PDB entry 7XTD | electron microscopy, 3.90 A resolution | chains B and T of the 35 polymer chains in the assembly

== Chain B ==
Molecule: DNA-directed RNA polymerase subunit beta
Source organism: Komagataella phaffii
Notes: EC 2.7.7.6
UniProt: C4QZQ7 (C4QZQ7_KOMPG); residue numbers follow UniProt; this construct covers 1-1227
Sequence (1227 residues; row label = number of the first residue in the row):
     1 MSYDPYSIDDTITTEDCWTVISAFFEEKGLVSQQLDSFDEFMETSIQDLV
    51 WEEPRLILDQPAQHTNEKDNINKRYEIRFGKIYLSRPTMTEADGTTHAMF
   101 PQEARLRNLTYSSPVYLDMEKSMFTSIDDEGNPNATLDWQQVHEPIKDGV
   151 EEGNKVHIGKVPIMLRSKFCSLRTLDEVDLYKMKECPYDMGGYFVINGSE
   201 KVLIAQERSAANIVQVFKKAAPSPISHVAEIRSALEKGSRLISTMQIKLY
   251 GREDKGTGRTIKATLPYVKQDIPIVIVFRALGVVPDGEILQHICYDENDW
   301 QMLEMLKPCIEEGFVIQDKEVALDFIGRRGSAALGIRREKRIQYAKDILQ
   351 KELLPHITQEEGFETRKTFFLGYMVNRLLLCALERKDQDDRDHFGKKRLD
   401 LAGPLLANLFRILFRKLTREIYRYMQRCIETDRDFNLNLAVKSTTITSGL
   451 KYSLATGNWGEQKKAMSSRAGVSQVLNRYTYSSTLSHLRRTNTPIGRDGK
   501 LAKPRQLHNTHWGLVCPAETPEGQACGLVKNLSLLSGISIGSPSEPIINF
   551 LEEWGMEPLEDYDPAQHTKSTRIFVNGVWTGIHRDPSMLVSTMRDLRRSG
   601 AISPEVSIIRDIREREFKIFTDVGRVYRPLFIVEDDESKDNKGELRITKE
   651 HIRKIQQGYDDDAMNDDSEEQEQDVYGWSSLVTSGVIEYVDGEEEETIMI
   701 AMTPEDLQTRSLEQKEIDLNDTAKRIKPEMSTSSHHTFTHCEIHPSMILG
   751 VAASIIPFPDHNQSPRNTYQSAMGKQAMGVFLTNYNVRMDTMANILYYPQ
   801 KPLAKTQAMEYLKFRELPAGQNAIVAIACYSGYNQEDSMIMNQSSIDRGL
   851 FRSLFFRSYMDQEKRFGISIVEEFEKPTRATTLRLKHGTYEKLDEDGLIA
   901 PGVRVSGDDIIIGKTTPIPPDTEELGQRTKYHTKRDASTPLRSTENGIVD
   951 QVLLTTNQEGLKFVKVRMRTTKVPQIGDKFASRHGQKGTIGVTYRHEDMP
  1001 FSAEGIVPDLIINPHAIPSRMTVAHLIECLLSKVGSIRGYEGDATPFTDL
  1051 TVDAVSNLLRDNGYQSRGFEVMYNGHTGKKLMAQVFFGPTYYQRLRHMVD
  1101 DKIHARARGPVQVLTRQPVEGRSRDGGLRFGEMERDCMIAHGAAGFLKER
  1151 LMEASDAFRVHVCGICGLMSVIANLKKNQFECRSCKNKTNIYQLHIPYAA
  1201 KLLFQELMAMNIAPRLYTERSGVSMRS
Disordered / not traced: 1-8, 65-68, 129-152, 663-674, 710-719, 1223-1227
Metal / ion sites: Zn2+: Cys1163, Cys1166, Cys1182, Cys1185

== Chain T ==
Molecule: 198-nt DNA strand
Sequence (198 nucleotides; numbered -72 to 125; the number before each row is that of its first residue; numbers below 1 keep their minus sign (DA-72 is residue -72)):
   -72 ATCAGAATCCCGGTGCCGAGGCCGCTCAATTGGTCGTAGACAGCTCTAGC
   -22 ACCGCTTAAACGCACGTACGCGCTGTCCCCCGCGTTTTAACCGCCAAGGG
    28 GATTACACCCAAGACACCAGGCACGAGACAGAAAAAAACAACGAAAACGG
    78 CCACCACCCAAACACACCAAACACAAGAGCTAATTGACTGACGTAAGC
Disordered / not traced: -72 to -8, 116-125

== Interface between chain B and chain T ==
Contacting residue pairs - 18 pairs, chain B then chain T:
  Ser199(B) - DA24(T)  phosphate contact
  Lys201(B) - DA23(T)  phosphate contact
  Thr456(B) - DA24(T)  phosphate contact
  Gln462(B) - DG26(T)  hydrogen bond to the phosphate
  Arg497(B) - DA16(T)  salt bridge to the phosphate
  Thr791(B) - DC22(T)  phosphate contact
  Thr791(B) - DA23(T)  hydrogen bond to the phosphate
  Met792(B) - DC21(T)  phosphate contact
  Met792(B) - DC22(T)  phosphate contact
  Arg857(B) - DC22(T)  salt bridge to the phosphate
  Arg942(B) - DC22(T)  salt bridge to the phosphate
  Gly1121(B) - DG20(T)  phosphate contact
  Arg1122(B) - DG20(T)  hydrogen bond to the phosphate
  Ser1123(B) - DC21(T)  phosphate contact
  Arg1129(B) - DC18(T)  salt bridge to the phosphate
  Arg1129(B) - DC19(T)  hydrogen bond to the phosphate
  Gly1131(B) - DC18(T)  phosphate contact
  Met1133(B) - DA17(T)  sugar contact
Interface residues without a listed pair, chain B (22 interface residues in all): Ile196, Asn197, Tyr452, Ala455, Val475, Gly1127, Leu1128
Interface residues without a listed pair, chain T (11 interface residues in all): DG25

== In short ==
22 residues of chain B and 11 residues of chain T are in contact, with 4 hydrogen bonds and 4 salt bridges.
Polar pairs include Gln462(B)-DG26(T), Thr791(B)-DA23(T) and Arg1122(B)-DG20(T). Cys1163(B), Cys1166(B),
Cys1182(B) and Cys1185(B) form the Zn2+ site.
Here chain B is DNA-directed RNA polymerase subunit beta (Komagataella phaffii) and chain T is a 198-nt DNA
strand. Entry 7XTD (RNA polymerase II elongation complex transcribing a nucleosome (EC58oct)) was determined
by electron microscopy, deposited together with 7XN7, 7XSE, 7XSX, 7XSZ, 7XT7 and 7XTI.
